Entry 4FX3 (X-ray diffraction, 2.75 A resolution); this record covers chains A and B.

[Chain A]
Name: Cyclin-dependent kinase 2
Organism: Homo sapiens
Notes: EC 2.7.11.22
Reference sequence: P24941 (CDK2_HUMAN); residue numbers follow UniProt; this construct covers 1-298
Sequence (298 residues; row label = number of the first residue in the row):
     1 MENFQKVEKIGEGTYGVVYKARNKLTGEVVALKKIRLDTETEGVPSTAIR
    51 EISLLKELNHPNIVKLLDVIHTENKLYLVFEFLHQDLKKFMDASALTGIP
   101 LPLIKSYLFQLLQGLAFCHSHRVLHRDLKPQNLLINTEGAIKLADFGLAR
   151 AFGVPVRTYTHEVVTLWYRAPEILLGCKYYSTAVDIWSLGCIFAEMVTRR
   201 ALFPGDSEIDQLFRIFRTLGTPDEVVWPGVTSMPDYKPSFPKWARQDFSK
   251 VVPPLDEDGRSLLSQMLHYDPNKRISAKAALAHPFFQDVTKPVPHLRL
Small-molecule neighbours: 60K ((3Z)-2-oxo-3-[2-(4-sulfamoylphenyl)hydrazinylidene]-2,3-dihydro-1H-indole-5-carboxylic acid): Ile-10, Val-18, Ala-31, Lys-33, Glu-51, Val-64, Phe-80, Glu-81, Phe-82, Leu-83, His-84, Gln-85, Asp-86, Lys-89, Leu-134, Ala-144, Asp-145
Curated features (UniProtKB/Swiss-Prot):
  - active site: Asp-127 (Proton acceptor)
  - binding site (ATP): Ile-10 to Val-18, Lys-33, Glu-81 to Leu-83, Asp-86, Lys-129 to Asn-132, Asp-145
  - binding site (Mg(2+)): Asn-132, Asp-145
  - site (CDK7 binding): Lys-9, Lys-88, Lys-89, Leu-166
  - modified residue: Met-1 (N-acetylmethionine), Lys-6 (N6-acetyllysine), Thr-14 (Phosphothreonine), Tyr-15 (Phosphotyrosine), Tyr-19 (Phosphotyrosine), Thr-160 (Phosphothreonine)
  - natural variant: Pro-45 (P45L: In a glioblastoma multiforme sample)
  - mutagenesis: Lys-9 (K9F: Reduced phosphorylation by CAK), Thr-14 (T14A: 2-fold increase in activity), Tyr-15 (Y15F: 2-fold increase in activity), Lys-88 to Lys-89 (Reduced phosphorylation by CAK), Thr-160 (T160A: Abolishes activity), Leu-166 (L166R: Reduced phosphorylation by CAK and reduced kinase activity)

[Chain B]
Name: Cyclin-A2
Organism: Homo sapiens
Reference sequence: P20248 (CCNA2_HUMAN); residues 175-432 here = UniProt positions 175-432
Sequence (258 residues; numbered 175 to 432; the number before each row is that of its first residue):
   175 VPDYHEDIHTYLREMEVKCKPKVGYMKKQPDITNSMRAILVDWLVEVGEE
   225 YKLQNETLHLAVNYIDRFLSSMSVLRGKLQLVGTAAMLLASKFEEIYPPE
   275 VAEFVYITDDTYTKKQVLRMEHLVLKVLTFDLAAPTVNQFLTQYFLHQQP
   325 ANCKVESLAMFLGELSLIDADPYLKYLPSVIAGAAFHLALYTVTGQSWPE
   375 SLIRKTGYTLESLKPCLMDLHQTYLKAPQHAQQSIREKYKNSKYHGVSLL
   425 NPPETLNL
Unresolved in the structure: 175

[Interface between chain A and chain B]
Contacting residue pairs (61):
  Thr-41(A) / Lys-288(B)  hydrogen bond (backbone-side chain)
  Glu-42(A) / Lys-266(B)  hydrogen bond (backbone-side chain)
  Glu-42(A) / Glu-274(B)
  Glu-42(A) / Val-275(B)  hydrogen bond (side chain-backbone)
  Glu-42(A) / Leu-292(B)
  Gly-43(A) / Lys-266(B)
  Gly-43(A) / Leu-292(B)
  Gly-43(A) / Glu-295(B)
  Val-44(A) / Lys-266(B)  hydrogen bond (backbone-side chain)
  Val-44(A) / Glu-295(B)  hydrogen bond (backbone-side chain)
  Val-44(A) / Leu-299(B)  hydrophobic
  Ser-46(A) / Lys-266(B)
  Ile-49(A) / Leu-263(B)  hydrophobic
  Ile-49(A) / Lys-266(B)
  Ile-49(A) / Leu-306(B)  hydrophobic
  Arg-50(A) / Lys-266(B)  hydrogen bond (side chain-backbone)
  Arg-50(A) / Phe-267(B)  hydrogen bond (side chain-backbone)
  Arg-50(A) / Glu-269(B)  hydrogen bond (side chain-backbone)
  Arg-50(A) / Ile-270(B)
  Ile-52(A) / Phe-304(B)  hydrophobic
  Ser-53(A) / Phe-267(B)
  Ser-53(A) / Phe-304(B)  hydrogen bond (side chain-backbone)
  Ser-53(A) / Leu-306(B)
  Leu-54(A) / Ala-307(B)  hydrophobic
  Lys-56(A) / Thr-303(B)  hydrogen bond (side chain-backbone)
  Lys-56(A) / Asp-305(B)  salt bridge
  Glu-57(A) / Tyr-185(B)  hydrogen bond
  Glu-57(A) / Met-189(B)
  Glu-57(A) / Ala-307(B)
  Val-69(A) / Phe-304(B)  hydrophobic
  His-71(A) / His-296(B)  hydrogen bond
  His-71(A) / Phe-304(B)
  Thr-72(A) / His-296(B)
  Glu-73(A) / Arg-293(B)  salt bridge
  His-119(A) / Ile-182(B)
  Ser-120(A) / Tyr-178(B)
  Ser-120(A) / Asp-181(B)
  Ser-120(A) / Ile-182(B)
  His-121(A) / Tyr-185(B)
  Arg-122(A) / Ile-182(B)
  Arg-122(A) / Tyr-185(B)
  Arg-122(A) / Leu-186(B)
  Arg-122(A) / Ala-307(B)  hydrogen bond (side chain-backbone)
  Arg-150(A) / Phe-267(B)  hydrogen bond (side chain-backbone)
  Arg-150(A) / Glu-268(B)  salt bridge
  Ala-151(A) / Phe-267(B)  hydrophobic
  Phe-152(A) / Tyr-178(B)  hydrophobic
  Phe-152(A) / Ile-182(B)  hydrophobic
  Gly-153(A) / Gln-313(B)
  Gly-153(A) / Thr-316(B)
  Val-154(A) / Glu-230(B)
  Val-154(A) / Glu-268(B)
  Val-154(A) / Asn-312(B)
  Arg-157(A) / Ile-270(B)
  Thr-158(A) / Ile-270(B)
  Tyr-159(A) / Ile-270(B)  hydrophobic
  Glu-162(A) / Ile-270(B)
  Thr-182(A) / Tyr-178(B)  hydrogen bond
  Ser-276(A) / Asp-177(B)  hydrogen bond
  Lys-278(A) / Asp-177(B)  hydrogen bond (side chain-backbone)
  Lys-278(A) / Asp-181(B)  salt bridge
Also at the interface, not in a pair above, chain A (34 interface residues in all): Leu-76, Ala-279

[Overview]
Chain A and chain B form an interface of 34 and 30 residues respectively; the contacts include 17 hydrogen
bonds and 4 salt bridges. Polar contacts include Lys-56(A)/Asp-305(B), Glu-73(A)/Arg-293(B) and
Arg-150(A)/Glu-268(B). Chain A binds compound 60K.
Chain A is Cyclin-dependent kinase 2 and chain B is Cyclin-A2, both from Homo sapiens; the structure, Crystal
Structure of the CDK2/Cyclin A complex with oxindole inhibitor, was determined by X-ray diffraction.
